PDB entry 4LAV | X-ray diffraction, 1.80 A resolution | chain A

Chain A:
Name: Peptidyl-prolyl cis-trans isomerase FKBP4
Source organism: Homo sapiens
Notes: EC 5.2.1.8
Reference sequence: Q02790 (FKBP4_HUMAN); residue numbers follow UniProt; this construct covers 16-260
Sequence (246 residues; each row starts with the number of its first residue):
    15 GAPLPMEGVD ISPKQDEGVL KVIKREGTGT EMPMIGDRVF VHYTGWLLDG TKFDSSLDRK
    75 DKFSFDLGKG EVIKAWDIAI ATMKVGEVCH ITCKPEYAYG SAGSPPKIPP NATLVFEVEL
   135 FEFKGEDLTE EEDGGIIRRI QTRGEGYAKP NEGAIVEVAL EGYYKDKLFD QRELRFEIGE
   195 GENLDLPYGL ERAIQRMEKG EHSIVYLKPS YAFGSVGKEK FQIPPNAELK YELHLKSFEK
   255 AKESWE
Disordered / not traced: 15, 256-260
Construct notes: cloning artifact (15)
Curated features (UniProtKB/Swiss-Prot):
  - modified residue: Thr143 (Phosphothreonine), Tyr220 (Phosphotyrosine)
  - mutagenesis: Phe67 to Asp68 (Decreased catalytic activity toward TRPC1)

In short:
Curated annotation (UniProt) lists 2 mutagenesis sites.
Chain A is Peptidyl-prolyl cis-trans isomerase FKBP4 (Homo sapiens); the structure, Crystal Structure Analysis
of FKBP52, Crystal Form II, was determined by X-ray diffraction together with 4LAW, 4LAX and 4LAY from the
same study.
